7RXT - chain A; structure by X-ray diffraction, 1.68 A resolution.

[Chain A]
Protein: Bromodomain-containing protein 4
From: Homo sapiens
UniProt: O60885 (BRD4_HUMAN); residues 44-168 here = UniProt positions 44-168
Amino-acid sequence (127 residues; row label = number of the first residue in the row):
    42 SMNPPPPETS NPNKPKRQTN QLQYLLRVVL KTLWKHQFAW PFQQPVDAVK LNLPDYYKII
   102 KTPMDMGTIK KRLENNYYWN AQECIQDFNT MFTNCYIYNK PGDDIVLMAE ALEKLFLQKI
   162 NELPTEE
Not modelled in the structure: 168
Construct notes: expression tag (42-43)
Small-molecule neighbours: 7ZK (2-[(3R)-3-{5-[2-(3,5-dimethylphenoxy)pyrimidin-4-yl]-4-(4-iodophenyl)-1H-imidazol-1-yl}pyrrolidin-1-yl]ethan-1-amine): Trp81, Pro82, Phe83, Val87, Leu92, Leu94, Tyr97, Met105, Met132, Cys136, Tyr139, Asn140, Asp144, Ile146, Met149
Reported in the primary citation:
  - binding site for 7ZK: Met105, Asn140, Asp144
  - specificity-determining residues: Tyr98 (proposed by the authors, not directly observed)

[Summary]
Chain A binds compound 7ZK. From the paper: a binding site for 7ZK at Met105, Asn140 and Asp144; the
specificity determinant Tyr98.
Chain A is Bromodomain-containing protein 4 (Homo sapiens); the structure, Crystal of BRD4(D1) with
2-[(3R)-3-{5-[2-(3,5-dimethylphenoxy)pyrimidin-4-yl]-4-(4-iodophenyl)-1H-imidazol-1-yl}pyrrolidin-1-yl]ethan-1-amine,
was determined by X-ray diffraction (same publication as 7R9C, 7RXR and 7RXS).
